PDB entry 2QCQ | X-ray diffraction, 2.21 A resolution | chains A and B

[Chain A (and B)]
Name: Bone morphogenetic protein 3
Organism: Homo sapiens
Notes: chain B of this document is another copy of the same molecule, construct and numbering; everything in this record applies to it too
Reference sequence: P12645 (BMP3_HUMAN); residues 1-110 here correspond to UniProt positions 363-472 (UniProt number = residue number + 362)
Amino-acid sequence (110 residues; row label = number of the first residue in the row):
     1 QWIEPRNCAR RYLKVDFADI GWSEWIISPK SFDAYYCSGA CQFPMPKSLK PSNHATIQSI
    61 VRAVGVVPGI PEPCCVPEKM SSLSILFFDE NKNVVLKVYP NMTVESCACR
Unresolved in the structure: 1-3 (chain B: 1-2)
Curated features (UniProtKB/Swiss-Prot):
  - glycosylation: Asn101 (N-linked (GlcNAc...) asparagine)
Cystine bridges: Cys8-Cys75, Cys37-Cys107, Cys41-Cys109

[Interface between chain A and chain B]
Residue-residue contacts (56; chain A residue first):
  Leu13(A) - Val67(B)  hydrophobic
  Leu13(A) - Ile70(B)  hydrophobic
  Val15(A) - Ile57(B)  hydrophobic
  Val15(A) - Val61(B)  hydrophobic
  Asp19(A) - Val64(B)
  Ile20(A) - Ile57(B)  hydrophobic
  Ile20(A) - Ile60(B)  hydrophobic
  Ile20(A) - Val61(B)  hydrophobic
  Trp22(A) - Ile57(B)  hydrophobic
  Trp22(A) - Ile60(B)  hydrophobic
  Phe32(A) - Ile57(B)  hydrophobic
  Ala34(A) - His54(B)  hydrogen bond (backbone-side chain)
  Tyr35(A) - His54(B)  hydrogen bond (backbone-side chain)
  Tyr36(A) - Gln58(B)
  Tyr36(A) - Ile70(B)  hydrophobic
  Tyr36(A) - Pro71(B)
  Asn53(A) - Pro100(B)  hydrogen bond (side chain-backbone)
  Asn53(A) - Asn101(B)
  Asn53(A) - Met102(B)
  His54(A) - Ala34(B)  hydrogen bond (side chain-backbone)
  His54(A) - Tyr35(B)  hydrogen bond (side chain-backbone)
  His54(A) - Met80(B)
  His54(A) - Asn101(B)  hydrogen bond (backbone-backbone)
  His54(A) - Met102(B)
  His54(A) - Val104(B)
  Ile57(A) - Val15(B)  hydrophobic
  Ile57(A) - Trp22(B)  hydrophobic
  Ile57(A) - Phe32(B)  hydrophobic
  Ile57(A) - Met102(B)  hydrophobic
  Gln58(A) - Tyr36(B)
  Ile60(A) - Ile20(B)  hydrophobic
  Ile60(A) - Trp22(B)  hydrophobic
  Val61(A) - Ile20(B)  hydrophobic
  Val64(A) - Asp19(B)
  Val67(A) - Leu13(B)  hydrophobic
  Gly69(A) - Tyr36(B)
  Ile70(A) - Leu13(B)  hydrophobic
  Ile70(A) - Tyr36(B)  hydrophobic
  Pro71(A) - Tyr36(B)
  Cys74(A) - Cys74(B)  disulfide
  Cys74(A) - Cys75(B)
  Cys74(A) - Val76(B)  hydrophobic
  Val76(A) - Cys74(B)  hydrophobic
  Val76(A) - Val76(B)  hydrophobic
  Val76(A) - Arg110(B)
  Pro77(A) - Arg110(B)
  Met80(A) - His54(B)
  Pro100(A) - Asn53(B)  hydrogen bond (backbone-side chain)
  Asn101(A) - Asn53(B)
  Asn101(A) - His54(B)  hydrogen bond (backbone-backbone)
  Met102(A) - Asn53(B)
  Met102(A) - His54(B)
  Met102(A) - Ile57(B)  hydrophobic
  Val104(A) - His54(B)
  Arg110(A) - Val76(B)
  Arg110(A) - Pro77(B)
Other interface residues (no listed pair), chain A (34 interface residues in all): Cys37, Ser52, Cys75, Tyr99, Thr103
Other interface residues (no listed pair), chain B (33 interface residues in all): Cys37, Ser52, Gly69, Tyr99
Inter-chain disulfides: Cys74(A)-Cys74(B)

[In short]
34 residues of chain A face 33 of chain B across their interface, with 1 disulfide bond and 8 hydrogen bonds.
Among the polar pairs are Ala34(A)-His54(B), Tyr35(A)-His54(B) and Asn53(A)-Pro100(B).
Both chains are Bone morphogenetic protein 3 (Homo sapiens). Entry 2QCQ (Crystal structure of Bone
Morphogenetic Protein-3 (BMP-3)) was determined by X-ray diffraction, deposited together with 2QCW.
